Entry 9DMT (electron microscopy, 2.18 A resolution); this record covers chains A and B of the 7 polymer chains in the assembly.

== Chain A ==
Name: Acetylcholine receptor subunit alpha
Organism: Homo sapiens
Reference sequence: P02708 (ACHA_HUMAN); residues -19 to 437 here correspond to UniProt positions 1-457 (UniProt number = residue number + 20)
Sequence (457 residues; numbered -19 to 437; the number before each row is that of its first residue; numbers below 1 keep their minus sign (Met-19 is residue -19)):
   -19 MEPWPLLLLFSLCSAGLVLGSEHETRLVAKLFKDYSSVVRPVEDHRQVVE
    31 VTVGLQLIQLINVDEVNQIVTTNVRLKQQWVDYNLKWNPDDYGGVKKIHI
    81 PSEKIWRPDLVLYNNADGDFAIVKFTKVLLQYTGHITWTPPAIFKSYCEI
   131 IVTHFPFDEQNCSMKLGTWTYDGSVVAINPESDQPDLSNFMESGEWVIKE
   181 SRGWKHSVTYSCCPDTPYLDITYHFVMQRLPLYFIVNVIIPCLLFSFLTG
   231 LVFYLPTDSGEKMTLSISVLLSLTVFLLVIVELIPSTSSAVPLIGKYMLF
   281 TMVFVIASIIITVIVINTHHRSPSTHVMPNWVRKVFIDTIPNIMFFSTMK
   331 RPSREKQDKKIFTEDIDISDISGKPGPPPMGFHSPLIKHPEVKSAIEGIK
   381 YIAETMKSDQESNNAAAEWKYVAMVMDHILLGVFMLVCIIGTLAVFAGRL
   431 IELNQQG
Disordered / not traced: -19 to 0, 330-367
Disulfides: Cys128-Cys142
Covalently attached groups: glycan linked to Asn141
UniProt features mapped onto this chain:
  - glycosylation: Asn141 (N-linked (GlcNAc...) asparagine)

== Chain B ==
Name: Acetylcholine receptor subunit epsilon
Organism: Homo sapiens
Reference sequence: Q04844 (ACHE_HUMAN); residues -19 to 473 here correspond to UniProt positions 1-493 (UniProt number = residue number + 20)
Sequence (493 residues; row label = number of the first residue in the row; numbers below 1 keep their minus sign (Met-19 is residue -19)):
   -19 MARAPLGVLLLLGLLGRGVGKNEELRLYHHLFNNYDPGSRPVREPEDTVT
    31 ISLKVTLTNLISLNEKEETLTTSVWIGIDWQDYRLNYSKDDFGGIETLRV
    81 PSELVWLPEIVLENNIDGQFGVAYDANVLVYEGGSVTWLPPAIYRSVCAV
   131 EVTYFPFDWQNCSLIFRSQTYNAEEVEFTFAVDNDGKTINKIDIDTEAYT
   181 ENGEWAIDFCPGVIRRHHGGATDGPGETDVIYSLIIRRKPLFYVINIIVP
   231 CVLISGLVLLAYFLPAQAGGQKCTVSINVLLAQTVFLFLIAQKIPETSLS
   281 VPLLGRFLIFVMVVATLIVMNCVIVLNVSQRTPTTHAMSPRLRHVLLELL
   331 PRLLGSPPPPEAPRAASPPRRASSVGLLLRAEELILKKPRSELVFEGQRH
   381 RQGTWTAAFCQSLGAAAPEVRCCVDAVNFVAESTRDQEATGEEVSDWVRM
   431 GNALDNICFWAALVLFSVGSSLIFLGAYFNRVPDLPYAPCIQP
Disordered / not traced: -19 to 0, 335-396
Disulfides: Cys128-Cys142, Cys190-Cys470
Covalently attached groups: N-acetylglucosamine (NAG) linked to Asn66, Asn141
UniProt features mapped onto this chain:
  - glycosylation (N-linked (GlcNAc...) asparagine): Asn66, Asn141

== Interface between chain A and chain B ==
Pairs across the interface (110):
  Ser16(A) with Leu5(B)
  Val18(A) with Tyr8(B), hydrophobic; Arg79(B); Val80(B), hydrophobic; Pro81(B)
  Val19(A) with Glu4(B); Leu5(B)
  Arg20(A) with Asn2(B); Glu4(B), salt bridge
  Val22(A) with Asn2(B)
  Glu23(A) with Lys1(B); Asn2(B)
  His25(A) with Asn2(B); Glu3(B); Glu4(B); Gly73(B), hydrogen bond (side chain-backbone); Ile75(B)
  Arg26(A) with Gly73(B), hydrogen bond (side chain-backbone)
  Asn47(A) with Ile41(B); Ser42(B)
  Gln48(A) with Glu181(B); Gly183(B)
  Asp89(A) with Tyr104(B)
  Val91(A) with Tyr104(B), hydrophobic
  Asn95(A) with Asn39(B); Ser53(B), hydrogen bond (backbone-side chain); Ile123(B)
  Ala96(A) with Ile41(B); Ser53(B); Ile123(B)
  Phe100(A) with Ser53(B); Ala103(B), hydrophobic; Pro121(B), hydrophobic; Ala122(B); Ile123(B), hydrophobic
  Ala101(A) with Tyr104(B), hydrophobic
  Tyr127(A) with Asn39(B); Leu40(B), hydrogen bond (side chain-backbone); Thr180(B); Asn182(B)
  Glu129(A) with Thr180(B)
  Trp149(A) with Trp55(B), hydrophobic; Ala106(B); Leu119(B), hydrogen bond (side chain-backbone); Pro121(B)
  Thr150(A) with Arg79(B), hydrogen bond (backbone-side chain); Ala106(B); Asn107(B); Leu109(B)
  Tyr151(A) with Arg79(B); Asn107(B)
  Asp152(A) with Arg79(B), salt bridge
  Val155(A) with Arg79(B)
  Cys192(A) with Asn164(B)
  Gly240(A) with Gln251(B), hydrogen bond (backbone-side chain)
  Glu241(A) with Gln251(B)
  Lys242(A) with Gln251(B)
  Met243(A) with Gln251(B); Val255(B), hydrophobic
  Thr244(A) with Gln251(B), hydrogen bond
  Ile247(A) with Val255(B), hydrophobic; Asn258(B)
  Leu250(A) with Leu237(B), hydrophobic
  Leu251(A) with Asn258(B); Leu261(B), hydrophobic; Ala262(B)
  Thr254(A) with Ala262(B); Val265(B); Phe266(B)
  Leu257(A) with Phe266(B), hydrophobic
  Leu258(A) with Phe268(B), hydrophobic; Leu269(B), hydrophobic
  Val261(A) with Leu269(B), hydrophobic; Lys273(B)
  Ser266(A) with Phe222(B); Lys273(B)
  Thr267(A) with Phe222(B)
  Ser268(A) with Gly183(B); Lys219(B), hydrogen bond (side chain-backbone); Leu221(B); Phe222(B), hydrogen bond (side chain-backbone)
  Ser269(A) with Gly183(B), hydrogen bond (backbone-backbone)
  Ala270(A) with Leu221(B)
  Val271(A) with Leu221(B), hydrophobic
  Met278(A) with Ile225(B); Asn226(B)
  Leu279(A) with Val229(B), hydrophobic
  Ile286(A) with Leu233(B), hydrophobic; Leu237(B), hydrophobic
  Ile289(A) with Leu237(B), hydrophobic; Leu240(B), hydrophobic
  Ile290(A) with Leu240(B), hydrophobic
  Val293(A) with Leu240(B)
  Ile296(A) with Leu244(B), hydrophobic; Pro245(B)
  Asn297(A) with Phe243(B), hydrogen bond (side chain-backbone)
  His300(A) with Pro245(B); Gln247(B), hydrogen bond
  Glu371(A) with Val404(B); Asn408(B)
  Ser374(A) with Asn408(B), hydrogen bond
  Ala375(A) with Val407(B); Asn408(B), hydrogen bond (backbone-side chain)
  Gly378(A) with Ala411(B)
  Ile379(A) with Val407(B), hydrophobic
  Tyr381(A) with Thr414(B); Arg415(B); Glu418(B)
  Ile382(A) with Val410(B), hydrophobic
  Thr385(A) with Glu418(B)
Other interface residues (no listed pair), chain A (71 interface residues in all): Asp24, Ile49, Asn94, Asp97, Gly98, Ser191, Val255, Gly275, Met282, Val283, Thr305, Val372
Other interface residues (no listed pair), chain B (76 interface residues in all): Val54, Phe72, Leu84, Pro120, Arg125, Glu184, Pro220, Pro230, Ile234, Gly249, Gly250, Arg401, Asp405, Arg429

== Overview ==
Chain A and chain B form an interface of 71 and 76 residues respectively; the contacts include 15 hydrogen
bonds and 2 salt bridges. Among the polar pairs are Arg20(A)-Glu4(B), Asp152(A)-Arg79(B) and
His25(A)-Gly73(B). N-acetylglucosamine is covalently linked to Asn66(B) and Asn141(B).
Here chain A is Acetylcholine receptor subunit alpha and chain B is Acetylcholine receptor subunit epsilon,
both from Homo sapiens. Entry 9DMT (Human muscle nAChR with fab7-bound) was determined by electron microscopy
(same publication as 9DMG, 9DMH, 9DMJ, 9DMK, 9DML, 9DMQ and 9DMS).
